PDB entry 3HEY | X-ray diffraction, 2.00 A resolution | chain A

# Chain A
Protein: alpha/beta-peptide based on the GCN4-pLI side chain sequence with an (alpha-alpha-beta) backbone and cyclic beta-residues at positions 1, 4, 10, 19 and 28
Amino-acid sequence (34 residues; numbered 0 to 33; the number before each row is that of its first residue; numbering starts at 0):
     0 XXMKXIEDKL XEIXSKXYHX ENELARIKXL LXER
Disordered / not traced: 32-33
Modified positions: ACE (acetyl group) at position 0, XPC ((3S,4R)-4-aminopyrrolidine-3-carboxylic acid) at position 1, XCP ((1S,2S)-2-aminocyclopentanecarboxylic acid) at position 4, XCP ((1S,2S)-2-aminocyclopentanecarboxylic acid) at position 10, B3L ((3S)-3-amino-5-methylhexanoic acid) at position 13, B3L ((3S)-3-amino-5-methylhexanoic acid) at position 16, XCP ((1S,2S)-2-aminocyclopentanecarboxylic acid) at position 19, XPC ((3S,4R)-4-aminopyrrolidine-3-carboxylic acid) at position 28, BAL (beta-alanine) at position 31; Asp7 (3-aminopentanedioic acid; B3D); Glu22 ((3s)-3-aminohexanedioic acid; B3E); Arg25 (beta-homoarginine; HMR)

# Summary
Chain A is alpha/beta-peptide based on the GCN4-pLI side chain sequence with an (alpha-alpha-beta) backbone
and cyclic beta-residues at positions 1, 4, 10, 19 and 28; the structure, Cyclic residues in
alpha/beta-peptide helix bundles: GCN4-pLI side chain sequence on an (alpha-alpha-beta) backbone with cyclic
..., was determined by X-ray diffraction together with 3HET, 3HEU, 3HEV, 3HEW and 3HEX from the same study.
